Entry 5U39 (X-ray diffraction, 1.75 A resolution); this record covers chain A.

Chain A:
Name: UDP-3-O-acyl-N-acetylglucosamine deacetylase
Organism: Pseudomonas aeruginosa (strain ATCC 15692 / DSM 22644 / CIP 104116 / JCM 14847 / LMG 12228 / 1C / PRS 101 / PAO1)
Notes: EC 3.5.1.108
UniProt: P47205 (LPXC_PSEAE); residues 2-293 here = UniProt positions 2-293
Chain sequence (295 residues; each row starts with the number of its first residue; numbers below 1 keep their minus sign (Gly-1 is residue -1)):
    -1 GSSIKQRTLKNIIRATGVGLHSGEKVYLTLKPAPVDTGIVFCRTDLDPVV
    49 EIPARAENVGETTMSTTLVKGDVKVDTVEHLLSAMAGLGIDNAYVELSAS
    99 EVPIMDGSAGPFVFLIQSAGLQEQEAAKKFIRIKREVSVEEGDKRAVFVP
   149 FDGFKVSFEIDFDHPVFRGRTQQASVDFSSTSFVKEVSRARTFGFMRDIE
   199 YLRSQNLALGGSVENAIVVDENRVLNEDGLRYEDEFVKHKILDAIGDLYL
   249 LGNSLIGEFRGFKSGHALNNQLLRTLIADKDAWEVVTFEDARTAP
Unresolved in the structure: -1 to 1, 289-293
Differences from the reference sequence: expression tag (-1 to 1)
Bound ions: Zn2+: His78, His237, Asp241 (together with CHIR-090)
Ligand contacts: CHIR-090 (C90; N-{(1S,2R)-2-hydroxy-1-[(hydroxyamino)carbonyl]propyl}-4-{[4-(morpholin-4-ylmethyl)phenyl]ethynyl}benzamide): Leu18, His19, Met62, Glu77, His78, Thr190, Phe191, Gly192, Met194, Ile197, Glu198, Leu200, Arg201, Ala206, Gly209, Ser210, Val211, Ala214, Val216, Leu223, His237, Lys238, Asp241, His264
Swiss-Prot annotation at these positions:
  - active site: His264 (Proton donor)
  - binding site (Zn(2+)): His78, His237, Asp241

In short:
Ligands of chain A: CHIR-090. His78, His237 and Asp241 coordinate Zn2+. From UniProt: active-site residue
His264 and 3 Zn2+-binding residues.
Chain A is UDP-3-O-acyl-N-acetylglucosamine deacetylase (Pseudomonas aeruginosa (strain ATCC 15692 / DSM 22644
/ CIP 104116 / JCM 14847 / LMG 12228 / 1C / PRS 101 / PAO1)); the structure, Pseudomonas aeruginosa LpxC in
complex with CHIR-090, was determined by X-ray diffraction (same publication as 5U3B).
